PDB entry 7KVA | electron microscopy, 3.10 A resolution | chains B and a of the 6 polymer chains in the assembly

# Chain B
Molecule: Envelope protein E
Source organism: Kunjin virus
UniProtKB: A0A0U2IWM5 (A0A0U2IWM5_WNV); residues 1-501 here correspond to UniProt positions 291-791 (UniProt number = residue number + 290)
Amino-acid sequence (501 residues; numbered 1 to 501; the number before each row is that of its first residue):
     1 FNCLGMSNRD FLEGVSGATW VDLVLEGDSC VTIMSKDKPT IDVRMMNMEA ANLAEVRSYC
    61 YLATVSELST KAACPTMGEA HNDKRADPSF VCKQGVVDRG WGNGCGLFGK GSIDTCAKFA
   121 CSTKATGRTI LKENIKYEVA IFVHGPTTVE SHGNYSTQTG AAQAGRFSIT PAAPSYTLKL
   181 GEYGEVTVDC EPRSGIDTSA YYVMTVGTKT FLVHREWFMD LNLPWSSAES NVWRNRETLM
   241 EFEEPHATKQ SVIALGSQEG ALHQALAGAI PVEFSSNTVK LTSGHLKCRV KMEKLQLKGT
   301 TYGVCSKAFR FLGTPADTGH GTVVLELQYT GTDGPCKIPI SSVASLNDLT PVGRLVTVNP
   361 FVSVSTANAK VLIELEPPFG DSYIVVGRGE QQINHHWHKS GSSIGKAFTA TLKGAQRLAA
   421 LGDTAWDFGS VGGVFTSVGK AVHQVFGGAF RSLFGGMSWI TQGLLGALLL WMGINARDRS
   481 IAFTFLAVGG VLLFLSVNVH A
Disulfide bonds: Cys3-Cys30, Cys60-Cys121, Cys92-Cys116, Cys190-Cys288, Cys305-Cys336
Covalently attached groups: N-acetylglucosamine (NAG) linked to Asn154
What the authors report for this chain:
  - post-translational modification sites: Asn154

# Chain a
Molecule: Matrix protein M
Source organism: Kunjin virus
UniProtKB: A0A0A6ZKT6 (A0A0A6ZKT6_WNV); residues 1-75 here correspond to UniProt positions 62-136 (UniProt number = residue number + 61)
Amino-acid sequence (75 residues; row label = number of the first residue in the row):
     1 SLTVQTHGES TLSNKKGAWM DSTKATRYLV KTESWILRNP GYALVAAVIG WMLGSNTMQR
    61 VVFTVLLLLV APAYS
Unresolved in the structure: 1-4
Differences from the reference sequence: conflict Thr64 (Ala125 in A0A0A6ZKT6)

# Interface between chain B and chain a
Pairs across the interface - 27 pairs, chain B then chain a:
  Glu241(B) - Trp19(a)
  Glu241(B) - Met20(a)
  Glu244(B) - Lys16(a)
  Ile253(B) - Trp19(a)  hydrophobic
  Leu255(B) - Trp19(a)  hydrophobic
  Leu255(B) - Met20(a)  hydrophobic
  Ser452(B) - Gly41(a)
  Leu453(B) - Tyr42(a)
  Leu453(B) - Val45(a)  hydrophobic
  Phe454(B) - Val45(a)  hydrophobic
  Gly455(B) - Asn39(a)
  Gly456(B) - Trp35(a)  hydrogen bond (backbone-side chain)
  Gly456(B) - Asn39(a)
  Gly456(B) - Tyr74(a)
  Met457(B) - Tyr42(a)  hydrophobic
  Ser458(B) - Tyr74(a)
  Thr461(B) - Ala71(a)
  Thr461(B) - Tyr74(a)
  Leu465(B) - Ile49(a)  hydrophobic
  Leu468(B) - Ile49(a)  hydrophobic
  Leu468(B) - Leu53(a)  hydrophobic
  Leu469(B) - Ile49(a)  hydrophobic
  Met472(B) - Ile49(a)  hydrophobic
  Met472(B) - Met52(a)  hydrophobic
  Met472(B) - Leu53(a)  hydrophobic
  Ile481(B) - Met52(a)  hydrophobic
  Phe485(B) - Met52(a)  hydrophobic
Other interface residues (no listed pair), chain B (21 interface residues in all): Lys93, Asp220, Ile460
Other interface residues (no listed pair), chain a (17 interface residues in all): Ser22, Ser34, Arg38, Ser75
Interface features reported in the paper:
  - interface residues, chain B: Glu244(B)

# Summary
21 residues of chain B face 17 of chain a across their interface; the contacts include 1 hydrogen bond. Its
one hydrogen-bonded contact is Gly456(B)-Trp35(a). The paper reports the interface residue Glu244(B); a
modification site at Asn154(B).
Here chain B is Envelope protein E and chain a is Matrix protein M, both from Kunjin virus. Entry 7KVA
(Structure of West Nile virus (Kunjin)) was determined by electron microscopy, deposited together with 7KV8,
7KV9 and 7KVB.
